PDB entry 4E76 | X-ray diffraction, 2.50 A resolution | chain A

== Chain A ==
Name: RNA-directed RNA polymerase
From: Hepatitis C virus
Notes: EC 2.7.7.48
Reference sequence: Q99IB8 (POLG_HCVJF); residues 1-570 here correspond to UniProt positions 2443-3012 (UniProt number = residue number + 2442)
Amino-acid sequence (572 residues; numbered -1 to 578; 8 numbers in that range are skipped by the numbering (no residue carries them; nothing is unmodelled there); the number before each row is that of its first residue; numbers below 1 keep their minus sign (Met-1 is residue -1)):
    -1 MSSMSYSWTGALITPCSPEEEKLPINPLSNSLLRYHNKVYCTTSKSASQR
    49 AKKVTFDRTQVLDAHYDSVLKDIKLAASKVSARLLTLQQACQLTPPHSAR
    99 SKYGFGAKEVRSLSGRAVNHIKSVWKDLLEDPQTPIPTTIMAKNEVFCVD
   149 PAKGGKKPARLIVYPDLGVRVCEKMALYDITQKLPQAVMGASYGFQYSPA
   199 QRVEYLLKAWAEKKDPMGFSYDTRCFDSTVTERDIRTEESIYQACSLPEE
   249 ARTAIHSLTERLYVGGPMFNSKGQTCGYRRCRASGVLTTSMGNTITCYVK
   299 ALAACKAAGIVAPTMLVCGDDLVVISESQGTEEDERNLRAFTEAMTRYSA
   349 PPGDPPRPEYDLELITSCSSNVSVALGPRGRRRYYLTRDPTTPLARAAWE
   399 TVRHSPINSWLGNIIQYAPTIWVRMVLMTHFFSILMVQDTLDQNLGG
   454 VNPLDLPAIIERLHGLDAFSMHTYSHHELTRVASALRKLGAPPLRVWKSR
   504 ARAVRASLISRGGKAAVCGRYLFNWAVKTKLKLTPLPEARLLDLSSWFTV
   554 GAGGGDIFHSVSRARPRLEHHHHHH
Not modelled in the structure: -1, 552-578
Differences from the reference sequence: expression tag (-1 to 0, 571-578); engineered mutation Gln86 (Glu2528 in Q99IB8), Gln87 (Glu2529 in Q99IB8); linker (444-445)
Curated features (UniProtKB/Swiss-Prot):
  - binding site (Mg(2+)): Asp220, Asp318, Asp319
Reported in the primary citation:
  - conformationally variable residues (loop rearrangement, order/disorder transition, side-chain flip): Trp397 to Ile412, Phe429, Phe551
  - contacts within the chain: Trp397-Pro404, Ile405-Trp408

== Overview ==
Curated annotation (UniProt) lists 3 Mg2+-binding residues. The paper reports conformational variability at
Trp397, Phe429 and Phe551; contacts within the chain involving Pro404, Trp397 and Ile405 among others.
Chain A is RNA-directed RNA polymerase (Hepatitis C virus); the structure, Apo crystal structure of HCV NS5B
genotype 2A JFH-1 isolate with beta hairpin loop deletion, was determined by X-ray diffraction, deposited
together with 4E78 and 4E7A.
